PDB entry 6KLO | electron microscopy, 2.80 A resolution | chains D and H of the 8 polymer chains in the assembly

== Chain D ==
Name: Iota toxin component Ib
Organism: Clostridium perfringens
UniProt: Q46221 (Q46221_CLOPF); residues 210-875 here = UniProt positions 210-875
Amino-acid sequence (666 residues; numbered 210 to 875; the number before each row is that of its first residue):
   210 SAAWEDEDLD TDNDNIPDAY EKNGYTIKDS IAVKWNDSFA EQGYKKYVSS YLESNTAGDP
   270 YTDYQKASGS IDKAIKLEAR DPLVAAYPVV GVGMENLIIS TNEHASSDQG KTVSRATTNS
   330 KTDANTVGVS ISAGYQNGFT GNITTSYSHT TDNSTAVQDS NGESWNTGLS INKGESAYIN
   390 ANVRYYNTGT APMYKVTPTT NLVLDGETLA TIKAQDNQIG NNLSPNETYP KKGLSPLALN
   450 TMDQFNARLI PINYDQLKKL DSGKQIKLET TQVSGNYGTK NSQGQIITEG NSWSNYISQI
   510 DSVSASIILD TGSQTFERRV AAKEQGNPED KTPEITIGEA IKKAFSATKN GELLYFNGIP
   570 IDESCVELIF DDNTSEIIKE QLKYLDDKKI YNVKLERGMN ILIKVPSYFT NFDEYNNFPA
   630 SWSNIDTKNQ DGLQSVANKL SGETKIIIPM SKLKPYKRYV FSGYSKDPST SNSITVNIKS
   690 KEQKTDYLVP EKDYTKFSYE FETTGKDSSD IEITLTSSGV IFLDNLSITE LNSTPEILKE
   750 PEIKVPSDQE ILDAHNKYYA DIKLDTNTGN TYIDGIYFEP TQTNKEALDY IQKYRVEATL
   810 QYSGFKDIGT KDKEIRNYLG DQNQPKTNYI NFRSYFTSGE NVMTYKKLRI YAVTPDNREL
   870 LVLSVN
Disordered / not traced: 210-215, 328-365, 622-875
Bound ions: Ca2+ site 1: Asp219, Asp221, Asp223, Ile225, Glu230; Ca2+ site 2: Asp221, Asp223, Glu230, Ser259, Glu262, Asp272

== Chain H ==
Name: Iota toxin component Ia
Organism: Clostridium perfringens
UniProt: Q46220 (Q46220_CLOPF); residues 1-413 here correspond to UniProt positions 42-454 (UniProt number = residue number + 41)
Amino-acid sequence (417 residues; each row starts with the number of its first residue; numbers below 1 keep their minus sign (Gly-3 is residue -3)):
    -3 GSHMAFIERP EDFLKDKENA IQWEKKEAER VEKNLDTLEK EALELYKKDS EQISNYSQTR
    57 QYFYDYQIES NPREKEYKNL RNAISKNKID KPINVYYFES PEKFAFNKEI RTENQNEISL
   117 EKFNELKETI QDKLFKQDGF KDVSLYEPGN GDEKPTPLLI HLKLPKNTGM LPYINSNDVK
   177 TLIEQDYSIK IDKIVRIVIE GKQYIKAEAS IVNSLDFKDD VSKGDLWGKE NYSDWSNKLT
   237 PNELADVNDY MRGGYTAINN YLISNGPLNN PNPELDSKVN NIENALKLTP IPSNLIVYRR
   297 SGPQEFGLTL TSPEYDFNKI ENIDAFKEKW EGKVITYPNF ISTSIGSVNM SAFAKRKIIL
   357 RINIPKDSPG AYLSAIPGYA GEYEVLLNHG SKFKINKVDS YKDGTVTKLI LDATLIN
Disordered / not traced: -3 to 17
Construct notes: expression tag (-3 to 0)
What the authors report for this chain:
  - conformationally variable residues (helix shift, order/disorder transition): Ala1 to Lys44

== How chain D and chain H interact ==
Contacting residue pairs (10; chain D residue first):
  Glu216(D) - Arg192(H)  salt bridge
  Leu218(D) - Arg192(H)
  Asp219(D) - Arg192(H)  hydrogen bond (backbone-backbone)
  Asp219(D) - Ile193(H)
  Thr220(D) - Val194(H)  hydrogen bond (backbone-backbone)
  Asn222(D) - Ile193(H)
  Asn222(D) - Lys202(H)
  Ser491(D) - Leu141(H)
  Ser491(D) - Tyr142(H)  hydrogen bond
  Gln492(D) - Trp19(H)
Interface residues without a listed pair, chain D (8 interface residues in all): Asp217
Interface residues without a listed pair, chain H (10 interface residues in all): Ile89, Leu116, Glu143

== In short ==
Chain D and chain H form an interface of 8 and 10 residues respectively, with 3 hydrogen bonds and 1 salt
bridge. Among the polar pairs are Glu216(D)-Arg192(H), Ser491(D)-Tyr142(H) and Asp219(D)-Arg192(H). Asp219(D),
Asp221(D), Asp223(D), Ile225(D) and Glu230(D) coordinate Ca2+ site 1. The paper reports conformational
variability at Ala1(H).
Chain D is Iota toxin component Ib and chain H is Iota toxin component Ia, both from Clostridium perfringens;
the structure, Complex structure of Iota toxin enzymatic component (Ia) and binding component (Ib) pore with
short stem, was determined by electron microscopy together with 6KLW and 6KLX from the same study.
